PDB entry 9PBF | electron microscopy, 4.01 A resolution (low resolution: residue-level contacts below are approximate; hydrogen-bond / salt-bridge calls are withheld) | chains C and B of the 12 polymer chains in the assembly

Chain C (and B):
Molecule: Vesicle-fusing ATPase
Organism: Cricetulus griseus
Notes: EC 3.6.4.6; chain B of this document is another copy of the same molecule, construct and numbering; everything in this record applies to it too
UniProtKB: P18708 (NSF_CRIGR); residue numbers follow UniProt; this construct covers 1-744
Chain sequence (747 residues; row label = number of the first residue in the row; numbers below 1 keep their minus sign (Gly-2 is residue -2)):
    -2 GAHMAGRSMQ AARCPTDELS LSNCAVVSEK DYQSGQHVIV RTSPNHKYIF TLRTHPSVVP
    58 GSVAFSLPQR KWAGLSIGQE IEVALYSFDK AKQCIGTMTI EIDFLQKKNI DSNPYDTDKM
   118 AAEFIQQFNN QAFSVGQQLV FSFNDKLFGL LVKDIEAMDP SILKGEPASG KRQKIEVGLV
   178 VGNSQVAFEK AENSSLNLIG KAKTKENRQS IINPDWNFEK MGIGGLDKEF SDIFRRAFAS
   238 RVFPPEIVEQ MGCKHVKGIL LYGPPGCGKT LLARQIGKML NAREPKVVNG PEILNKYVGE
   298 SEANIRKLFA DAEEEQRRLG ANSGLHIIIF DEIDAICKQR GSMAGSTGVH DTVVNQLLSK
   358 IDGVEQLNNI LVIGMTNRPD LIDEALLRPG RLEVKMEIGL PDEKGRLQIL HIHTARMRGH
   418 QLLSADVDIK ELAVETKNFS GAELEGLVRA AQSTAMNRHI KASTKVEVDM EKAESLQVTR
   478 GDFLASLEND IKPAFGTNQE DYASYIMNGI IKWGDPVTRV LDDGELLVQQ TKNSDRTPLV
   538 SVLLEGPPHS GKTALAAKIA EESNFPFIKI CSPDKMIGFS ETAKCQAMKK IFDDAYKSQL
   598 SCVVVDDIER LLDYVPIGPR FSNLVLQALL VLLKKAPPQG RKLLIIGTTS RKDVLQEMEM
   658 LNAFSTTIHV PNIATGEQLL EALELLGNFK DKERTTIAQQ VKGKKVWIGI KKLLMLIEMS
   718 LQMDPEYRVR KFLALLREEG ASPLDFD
Disordered / not traced: -2 to 0, 154-168, 741-744 (chain B: -2 to 0, 154-168, 461-468, 741-744)
Construct notes: expression tag (-2 to 0)
Residues lining bound ligands:
  - ATP (adenosine-5'-triphosphate), molecule 1: Gly219, Ile220, Gly221, Leu223, Pro262, Gly263, Cys264, Gly265, Lys266, Thr267, Leu268, Asn374, Ile406, His410, Gly438, Ala439, Glu442
  - ATP, molecule 2: Lys251, Asp359, Arg385, Arg388
  - ATP, molecule 3: Tyr502, Ile503, Met504, Asn505, Gly506, Ile507, Ile508, Trp510, Val514, His546, Ser547, Gly548, Lys549, Thr550, Ala551, Leu552, Asp604, Ile707, Lys708
Curated features (UniProtKB/Swiss-Prot):
  - binding site (ATP): Asn505 to Trp510, Pro545 to Leu552
  - binding site (Mg(2+)): Thr550
  - modified residue: Lys105 (N6-acetyllysine), Ser207 (Phosphoserine), Tyr259 (Phosphotyrosine), Ser569 (Phosphoserine)
What the authors report for this chain:
  - post-translational modification sites: Ser207 (citing earlier work)

Chain C / chain B interface:
Contacting residue pairs - 66 pairs, chain C then chain B:
  Thr267(C) - Gly360(B)
  Arg271(C) - Gly360(B)
  Arg271(C) - Val361(B)
  Arg271(C) - Gln363(B)
  Val284(C) - Val361(B)
  Asn286(C) - Gln353(B)
  Asn286(C) - Ser356(B)
  Gly287(C) - Ser356(B)
  Pro288(C) - Glu299(B)
  Pro288(C) - Gln353(B)
  Glu289(C) - Arg303(B)
  Lys293(C) - Val295(B)
  Glu329(C) - Arg337(B)
  Glu329(C) - Asn352(B)
  Asn374(C) - Arg337(B)
  Arg375(C) - Gly338(B)
  Leu378(C) - Ser339(B)
  Arg413(C) - Glu246(B)
  Met414(C) - Met248(B)
  Leu419(C) - Met248(B)
  Ala439(C) - Pro386(B)
  Glu440(C) - Pro386(B)
  Glu442(C) - Lys251(B)
  Arg446(C) - Lys251(B)
  Arg446(C) - Glu390(B)
  Ala447(C) - Arg233(B)
  Gln449(C) - Met248(B)
  Gln449(C) - Cys250(B)
  Ser450(C) - Arg232(B)
  Thr451(C) - Arg232(B)
  Met453(C) - Ser237(B)
  Met453(C) - Phe240(B)
  Asn454(C) - Arg232(B)
  Thr461(C) - Trp213(B)
  Thr461(C) - Asn214(B)
  Thr461(C) - Phe215(B)
  Thr461(C) - Glu216(B)
  Lys462(C) - Pro211(B)
  Lys462(C) - Asp212(B)
  Lys462(C) - Trp213(B)
  Lys462(C) - Asn214(B)
  Val463(C) - Ile209(B)
  Met467(C) - Pro241(B)
  Ala470(C) - Phe240(B)
  Asp487(C) - Arg233(B)
  Met504(C) - Pro535(B)
  Pro545(C) - Asn659(B)
  His546(C) - Asn659(B)
  Asp571(C) - Lys632(B)
  Ile574(C) - Val628(B)
  Ile574(C) - Leu629(B)
  Arg607(C) - Gln624(B)
  Arg607(C) - Leu627(B)
  Asp610(C) - Asn620(B)
  Asp610(C) - Gln624(B)
  Tyr611(C) - Gln624(B)
  Pro613(C) - Glu656(B)
  Ile614(C) - Glu654(B)
  Arg617(C) - Pro616(B)
  Asn685(C) - Arg533(B)
  Glu715(C) - Ser531(B)
  Glu715(C) - Thr534(B)
  Met716(C) - Gln527(B)
  Gln719(C) - Leu523(B)
  Gln719(C) - Gln526(B)
  Gln719(C) - Gln527(B)
Interface residues without a listed pair, chain C (69 interface residues in all): Pro262, Gly263, Leu291, Asn292, Ile326, Asp328, Ala332, Lys335, His417, Gly443, Ile457, Ser460, Leu473, Ile488, Asn505, Pro570, Gly575, Phe576, Val612, Arg648, Lys709, Met712, Met720
Interface residues without a listed pair, chain B (69 interface residues in all): Ala236, Val239, Ile244, Gln247, Gly249, Val253, Gly296, Asp348, Thr349, Lys357, Glu362, Glu381, Arg385, Cys582, Lys586, Arg617, Phe618, Leu621, Leu623, Ala625, Met655, Ser662

Overview:
The chain C/chain B interface involves 69 residues from each chain. Ligands of chain C: 3 copies of ATP.
Curated annotation (UniProt) lists 14 ATP-binding residues and Mg2+-binding residue Thr550(C) on chain C. The
paper reports a modification site at Ser207(C).
Chain C and chain B are both Vesicle-fusing ATPase (Cricetulus griseus); the structure, 21bin20S complex
(NSF-alphaSNAP-2:1 syntaxin-1a:SNAP-25), non-hydrolyzing, class 10, was determined by electron microscopy
(same publication as 9OJR, 9OJU, 9OJZ, 9OK3, 9OK5, 9OKC and 17 further entries).
